Entry 8VPK (electron microscopy, 2.63 A resolution); this record covers chains A and N of the 35 polymer chains in the assembly.

== Chain A ==
Molecule: 23S ribosomal RNA
Organism: Mycolicibacterium smegmatis MC2 155
Sequence (3120 nucleotides; numbered 1 to 3120; the number before each row is that of its first residue):
     1 UAAGUGUUUAAGGGCGCAUGGUGGAUGCCUUGGCACUGGGAGCCGAUGAA
    51 GGACGUAGGAGGCUGCGAUAAGCCUCGGGGAGCUGUCAACCGAGCGUUGA
   101 UCCGAGGAUGUCCGAAUGGGGAAACCCGGCACGAGUGAUGUCGUGUCACC
   151 AGGCGCUGAAUAUAUAGGCGUCUGGGGGGAACGCGGGGAAGUGAAACAUC
   201 UCAGUACCCGUAGGAAGAGAAAACAAAAUGUGAUUCCGUGAGUAGUGGCG
   251 AGCGAAAGCGGAGGAUGGCUAAACCGUAUGCAUGUGAUACCGGGUAGGGG
   301 UUGUGUGUGCGGGGUUGUGGGACCUAUCUUUCCGGCUCUACCUGGCUGGA
   351 GGGCAGUGAGAAAAUGUUGUGGUUAGCGGAAAUGGCUUGGGAUGGCCUGC
   401 CGUAGACGGUGAGAGCCCGGUACGUGAAAACCCGACGUCUGUCUUGAUGG
   451 UGUUCCCGAGUAGCAGCGGGCCCGUGGAAUCUGCUGUGAAUCUGCCGGGA
   501 CCACCCGGUAAGCCUGAAUACUUCCCAGUGACCGAUAGCGGAUUAGUACC
   551 GUGAGGGAAUGGUGAAAAGUACCCCGGGAGGGGAGUGAAAGAGUACCUGA
   601 AACCGUGCGCUUACAAUCCGUCAGAGCCCUCGACGUGUCGUGGGGUGAUG
   651 GCGUGCCUUUUGAAGAAUGAGCCUGCGAGUCAGGGACAUGUCGCGAGGUU
   701 AACCCGGGUGGGGUAGCCGCAGCGAAAGCGAGUCUGAAUAGGGCGUAUCC
   751 ACACAAGAGUGUGUGGUGUAGUGGUGUGUUCUGGACCCGAAGCGGAGUGA
   801 UCUACCCAUGGCCAGGGUGAAGCGCGGGUAAGACCGCGUGGAGGCCCGAA
   851 CCCACUUAGGUUGAAGACUGAGGGGAUGAGCUGUGGGUAGGGGUGAAAGG
   901 CCAAUCAAACUCCGUGAUAGCUGGUUCUCCCCGAAAUGCAUUUAGGUGCA
   951 GCGUCGCAUGUUUCUUGCCGGAGGUAGAGCUACUGGAUGGCCGAUGGGCC
  1001 CCACAGGGUUACUGACGUCAGCCAAACUCCGAAUGCCGGUAAGUCCAAGA
  1051 GUGCGGCAGUGAGACGGCGGGGGAUAAGCUCCGUGCGUCGAGAGGGAAAC
  1101 AGCCCAGAUCGCCGGCUAAGGCCCCUAAGCGUGUGCUAAGUGGAAAAGGA
  1151 UGUGCAGUCGCGAAGACAACCAGGAGGUUGGCUUAGAAGCAGCCACCCUU
  1201 GAAAGAGUGCGUAAUAGCUCACUGGUCAAGUGAUUGUGCGCCGAUAAUGU
  1251 AGCGGGGCUCAAGCACACCGCCGAAGCCGCGGCAGCCAACGUGUUGGCUG
  1301 GGUAGGGGAGCGUCCUGCAUCCGGUGAAGCCGCCGAGUGAUCGAGUGGUG
  1351 GAGGGUGUGGGAGUGAGAAUGCAGGCAUGAGUAGCGAUUAGGCAAGUGAG
  1401 AACCUUGCCCGCCGAAAGACCAAGGGUUCCUGGGCCAGGCCAGUCCGCCC
  1451 AGGGUGAGUCGGGACCUAAGGCGAGGCCGACAGGCGUAGUCGAUGGACAA
  1501 CGGGUUGAUAUUCCCGUACCCGUGUAUGUGCGUCCAUGAUGAAUCAGCGG
  1551 UACUAACCAUCCAAAACCACCGUGACCGCACCUUUCGGGGUGUGGCGUUG
  1601 GUGGGGCUGCAUGGGACCUUCGUUGGUAGUAGUCAAGCGAUGGGGUGACG
  1651 CAGGAAGGUAGCCGUACCGGUCAGUGGUAAUACCGGGGUAAGCCUGUAGG
  1701 GAGUCAGAUAGGUAAAUCCGUCUGGCAUAUAUCCUGAGAGGUGAUGCAUA
  1751 GCCGAGUGAGGCGAAUUCGGUGAUCCUAUGCUGCCGAGAAAAGCCUCUAG
  1801 CGAGGACAUACACGGCCCGUACCCCAAACCAACACAGGUGGUCAGGUAGA
  1851 GAAUACUAAGGCGUACGAGUGAACUAUGGUUAAGGAACUCGGCAAAAUGC
  1901 CCCCGUAACUUCGGGAGAAGGGGGACCCACAUGGCGUGUAAGCCUUUACG
  1951 GCCCAAGCGUGAGUGGGUGGCACAAACCAGUGAGAAGCGACUGUUUACUA
  2001 AAAACACAGGUCCGUGCGAAGUCGCAAGACGAUGUAUACGGACUGACGCC
  2051 UGCCCGGUGCUGGAAGGUUAAGAGGACCCGUUAACUCCCUUUGGGGGUGA
  2101 AGCGGAGAAUUUAAGCCCCAGUAAACGGCGGUGGUAACUAUAACCAUCCU
  2151 AAGGUAGCGAAAUUCCUUGUCGGGUAAGUUCCGACCUGCACGAAUGGCGU
  2201 AACGACUUCUCAACUGUCUCAACCAUAGACUCGGCGAAAUUGCACUACGA
  2251 GUAAAGAUGCUCGUUACGCGCGGCAGGACGAAAAGACCCCGGGACCUUCA
  2301 CUACAACUUGGUAUUGGUGCUCGAUACGGUUUGUGUAGGAUAGGUGGGAG
  2351 ACUGUGAAGCUCACACGCCAGUGUGGGUGGAGUCGUUGUUGAAAUACCAC
  2401 UCUGAUCGUAUUGGGCCUCUAACCUCGGACCGUAUAUCCGGUUCAGGGAC
  2451 AGUGCCUGGUGGGUAGUUUAACUGGGGCGGUUGCCUCCUAAAAUGUAACG
  2501 GAGGCGCCCAAAGGUUCCCUCAACCUGGACGGCAAUCAGGUGUUGAGUGU
  2551 AAGUGCACAAGGGAGCUUGACUGCGAGACGGACAUGUCGAGCAGGGACGA
  2601 AAGUCGGGACUAGUGAUCCGGCACCUCUGAGUGGAAGGGGUGUCGCUCAA
  2651 CGGAUAAAAGGUACCCCGGGGAUAACAGGCUGAUCUUCCCCAAGAGUCCA
  2701 UAUCGACGGGAUGGUUUGGCACCUCGAUGUCGGCUCGUCGCAUCCUGGGG
  2751 CUGGAGCAGGUCCCAAGGGUUGGGCUGUUCGCCCAUUAAAGCGGCACGCG
  2801 AGCUGGGUUUAGAACGUCGUGAGACAGUUCGGUCUCUAUCCGCCGCGCGC
  2851 GUCAGAAGCUUGAGGAAACCUGUCCCUAGUACGAGAGGACCGGGACGGAC
  2901 GAACCUCUGGUAUACCAGUUGUCCCACCAGGGGCACGGCUGGAUAGCCAC
  2951 GUUCGGACAGGAUAACCGCUGAAAGCAUCUAAGCGGGAAACCUCUUCCAA
  3001 GACCAGGCUUCUCACCCUCUAGGAGGGAUAAGGCCCCCCGCAGACCACGG
  3051 GAUUGAUAGACCAGACCUGGAAGCCUAGUAAUAGGUGCAGGGAACUGGCA
  3101 CUAACCGGCCGAAAACUUAC
Disordered / not traced: 1, 1546-1619, 2056-2152
Small-molecule neighbours: erythromycin a (ERY): U861, A2282, A2283, A2286, A2727, G2729, U2833, C2834, U2835
Reported in the primary citation:
  - binding site for erythromycin a: A2282, U2835

== Chain N ==
Name: Large ribosomal subunit protein uL16
Organism: Mycolicibacterium smegmatis MC2 155
UniProtKB: A0QSD8 (RL16_MYCS2); numbering as in UniProt (aligned over 1-138)
Sequence (138 residues; row label = number of the first residue in the row):
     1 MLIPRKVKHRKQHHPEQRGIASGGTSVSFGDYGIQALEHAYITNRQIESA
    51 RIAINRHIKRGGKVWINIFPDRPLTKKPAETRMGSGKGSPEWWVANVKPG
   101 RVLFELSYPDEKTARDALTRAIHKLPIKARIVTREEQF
Disordered / not traced: 137-138

== Chain A / chain N interface ==
Residue-residue contacts (97; chain A residue first):
  A976(A) with Arg-18(N), hydrogen bond to the sugar
  G977(A) with Arg-18(N), salt bridge to the phosphate
  A978(A) with Ser-22(N), hydrogen bond to the phosphate
  U984(A) with Lys-8(N), hydrogen bond to the sugar
  G985(A) with Lys-6(N), phosphate contact
  G986(A) with Lys-6(N), phosphate contact
  A987(A) with Phe-69(N), phosphate contact
  U988(A) with Lys-63(N), hydrogen bond to the phosphate; Trp-65(N), hydrogen bond to the sugar
  G989(A) with Lys-63(N), salt bridge to the phosphate
  A1020(A) with Ser-28(N), base contact; Phe-29(N), base contact
  G1021(A) with Phe-29(N), base contact
  C1022(A) with Gly-23(N), phosphate contact; Gly-24(N), hydrogen bond to the phosphate; Arg-101(N), hydrogen bond to the sugar
  C1023(A) with Gly-23(N), hydrogen bond to the phosphate; Arg-72(N), phosphate contact
  A1024(A) with Arg-72(N), sugar contact
  A1025(A) with Lys-11(N), hydrogen bond to the base; Gln-12(N), base contact; His-13(N), stacking on the base
  A1026(A) with His-9(N), stacking on the base; Lys-11(N), hydrogen bond to the base; Gln-12(N), base contact
  C1027(A) with Lys-8(N), salt bridge to the phosphate; His-9(N), salt bridge to the phosphate
  G1070(A) with Glu-16(N), phosphate contact
  G1071(A) with His-13(N), hydrogen bond to the phosphate; His-14(N), phosphate contact
  G1072(A) with His-13(N), phosphate contact; Met-83(N), base contact; Lys-87(N), salt bridge to the phosphate
  G1073(A) with Thr-75(N), phosphate contact; Lys-77(N), sugar contact; Met-83(N), sugar contact; Lys-87(N), salt bridge to the phosphate; Gly-88(N), hydrogen bond to the phosphate
  A1074(A) with Thr-75(N), phosphate contact; Lys-76(N), phosphate contact; Lys-77(N), hydrogen bond to the phosphate; Trp-92(N), sugar contact
  U1075(A) with His-14(N), hydrogen bond to the sugar; Pro-15(N), base contact; Glu-16(N), base contact; Gln-17(N), hydrogen bond to the base; Tyr-41(N), hydrogen bond to the base; Leu-74(N), phosphate contact
  A1076(A) with Met-83(N), base contact
  A1077(A) with Met-83(N), hydrogen bond to the base
  A1146(A) with Lys-128(N), hydrogen bond to the phosphate
  A1147(A) with His-123(N), phosphate contact; Lys-128(N), salt bridge to the phosphate
  G1148(A) with His-123(N), salt bridge to the phosphate
  G2474(A) with Met-83(N), base contact; Gly-84(N), base contact
  G2475(A) with Arg-82(N), salt bridge to the phosphate
  U2489(A) with His-13(N), sugar contact
  C2499(A) with Gly-84(N), sugar contact; Ser-85(N), hydrogen bond to the sugar; Gly-86(N), hydrogen bond to the phosphate
  G2500(A) with Gly-84(N), phosphate contact; Ser-85(N), phosphate contact; Gly-86(N), hydrogen bond to the phosphate; Lys-87(N), hydrogen bond to the phosphate
  G2501(A) with Lys-11(N), salt bridge to the phosphate; Gly-86(N), phosphate contact; Lys-87(N), hydrogen bond to the phosphate
  C2690(A) with His-123(N), hydrogen bond to the sugar
  C2691(A) with Asp-116(N), sugar contact; Thr-119(N), sugar contact; Arg-120(N), hydrogen bond to the base; His-123(N), base contact; Lys-124(N), base contact
  A2692(A) with Arg-120(N), salt bridge to the phosphate
  A2693(A) with Arg-56(N), hydrogen bond to the sugar; Arg-120(N), salt bridge to the phosphate
  A2706(A) with Lys-124(N), base contact
  C2707(A) with Ser-49(N), hydrogen bond to the base; Lys-124(N), hydrogen bond to the base
  G2708(A) with Arg-45(N), salt bridge to the phosphate; Gln-46(N), phosphate contact; Ser-49(N), hydrogen bond to the sugar; His-123(N), hydrogen bond to the base; Lys-124(N), hydrogen bond to the sugar
  G2709(A) with Gln-46(N), hydrogen bond to the phosphate; Lys-124(N), sugar contact; Leu-125(N), hydrogen bond to the sugar; Pro-126(N), phosphate contact
  G2710(A) with Pro-126(N), phosphate contact
  U2717(A) with Glu-80(N), hydrogen bond to the sugar
  G2718(A) with Glu-80(N), phosphate contact
  G2719(A) with Thr-81(N), sugar contact; Arg-82(N), salt bridge to the phosphate; Met-83(N), phosphate contact
  C2720(A) with Arg-82(N), salt bridge to the phosphate; Met-83(N), hydrogen bond to the phosphate
Other interface residues (no listed pair), chain A (51 interface residues in all): G1069, G2476, A2502, A2683
Other interface residues (no listed pair), chain N (54 interface residues in all): Met-1, Arg-5, Arg-10, Ile-20, His-57, Asp-71

== Overview ==
51 residues of chain A face 54 of chain N across their interface, with 35 hydrogen bonds, 15 salt bridges and
2 aromatic stacking contacts. Polar pairs include A1025(A)/Lys-11(N), A1026(A)/Lys-11(N) and
U1075(A)/Gln-17(N). Chain A binds erythromycin a. From the paper: a binding site for erythromycin a at
A2282(A) and U2835(A).
Here chain A is 23S ribosomal RNA and chain N is Large ribosomal subunit protein uL16, both from
Mycolicibacterium smegmatis MC2 155. Entry 8VPK (Structure of Mycobacterium smegmatis 50S ribosomal subunit
bound to HflX and erythromycin:50S-HflX-B-Ery) was determined by electron microscopy together with 8VIO, 8VK0,
8VK7, 8VKI, 8VKW, 8VR4, 8VR8 and 8VRL from the same study.
